PDB entry 7KV8 | electron microscopy, 2.50 A resolution | chains A and B of the 6 polymer chains in the assembly

Chain A (and B):
Protein: Envelope protein E
Source organism: Dengue virus 2
Notes: chain B of this document is another copy of the same molecule, construct and numbering; everything in this record applies to it too
Reference sequence: A0A1X9PLJ6 (A0A1X9PLJ6_9FLAV); residues 1-495 here correspond to UniProt positions 281-775 (UniProt number = residue number + 280)
Chain sequence (495 residues; numbered 1 to 495; the number before each row is that of its first residue):
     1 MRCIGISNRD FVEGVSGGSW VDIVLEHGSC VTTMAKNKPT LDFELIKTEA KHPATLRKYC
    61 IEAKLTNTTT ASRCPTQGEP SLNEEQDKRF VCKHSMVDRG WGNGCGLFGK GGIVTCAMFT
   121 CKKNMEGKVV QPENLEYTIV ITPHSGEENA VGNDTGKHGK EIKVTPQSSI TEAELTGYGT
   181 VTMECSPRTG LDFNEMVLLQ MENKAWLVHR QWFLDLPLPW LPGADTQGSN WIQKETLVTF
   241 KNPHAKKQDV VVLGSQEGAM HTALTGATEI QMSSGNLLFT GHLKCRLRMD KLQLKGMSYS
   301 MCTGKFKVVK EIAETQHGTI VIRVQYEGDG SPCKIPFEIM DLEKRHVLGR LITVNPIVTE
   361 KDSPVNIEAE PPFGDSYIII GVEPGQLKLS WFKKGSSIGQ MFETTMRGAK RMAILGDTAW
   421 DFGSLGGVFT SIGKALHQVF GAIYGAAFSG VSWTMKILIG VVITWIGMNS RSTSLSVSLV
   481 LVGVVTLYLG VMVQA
Unresolved in the structure: 471-472
Cystine bridges: Cys92-Cys116, Cys185-Cys285, Cys302-Cys333
Covalently attached groups: N-acetylglucosamine (NAG) linked to Asn67, Asn153
What the authors report for this chain:
  - post-translational modification sites: Asn67
  - binding site for the ligand 6OU: Arg411, Phe422
  - binding site for the ligand 1Q0: His437, Gly441, Tyr444, Leu489
  - mutagenesis - R411A, W420A, H437A, G441A, Y444A, F448A, L489A: abolished growth
  - mutagenesis - F422A: decreased growth

Interface between chain A and chain B:
Residue-residue contacts (24):
  Trp20(A) - Glu343(B)
  Glu133(A) - Glu311(B)
  Gln167(A) - Glu311(B)  hydrogen bond
  Gln167(A) - Leu389(B)
  Ser168(A) - Lys388(B)
  Ser169(A) - Tyr377(B)
  Ser169(A) - Lys388(B)  hydrogen bond (backbone-backbone)
  Ser169(A) - Leu389(B)
  Ser169(A) - Ser390(B)  hydrogen bond (side chain-backbone)
  Glu184(A) - Leu342(B)
  Glu184(A) - Lys388(B)  salt bridge
  Ser186(A) - Tyr377(B)
  Arg188(A) - Glu311(B)  salt bridge
  Arg188(A) - Ser390(B)  hydrogen bond (side chain-backbone)
  Arg188(A) - Trp391(B)
  Arg188(A) - Phe392(B)
  Thr189(A) - Asp375(B)
  Thr189(A) - Phe392(B)
  Asp192(A) - Lys394(B)  salt bridge
  Asn194(A) - Lys394(B)
  Arg286(A) - Leu342(B)
  Arg286(A) - Glu343(B)  salt bridge
  Arg288(A) - Leu342(B)
  Arg288(A) - Glu343(B)  salt bridge
Interface residues without a listed pair, chain A (17 interface residues in all): Pro166, Ile170, Pro187, Lys284

Summary:
The interface between chain A and chain B involves 17 residues on one side and 11 on the other, with 4
hydrogen bonds and 5 salt bridges. Polar pairs include Glu184(A)-Lys388(B), Arg188(A)-Glu311(B) and
Asp192(A)-Lys394(B). From the paper: a binding site for the ligand 1Q0 at His437(A), Gly441(A) and Tyr444(A)
among others; R411A, W420A and H437A of chain A, among others, abolish growth; 8 substitutions were tested in
all.
Both chains are Envelope protein E (Dengue virus 2). Entry 7KV8 (Chimeric flavivirus between Binjari virus and
Dengue virus serotype-2) was determined by electron microscopy, deposited together with 7KV9, 7KVA and 7KVB.
